Entry 6SKL (electron microscopy, 3.70 A resolution); this record covers chains 4 and I of the 18 polymer chains in the assembly.

[Chain 4]
Protein: DNA replication licensing factor MCM4
Source organism: Saccharomyces cerevisiae (strain ATCC 204508 / S288c)
Notes: EC 3.6.4.12
UniProt: P30665 (MCM4_YEAST); numbering as in UniProt (aligned over 1-933)
Chain sequence (933 residues; numbered 1 to 933; the number before each row is that of its first residue):
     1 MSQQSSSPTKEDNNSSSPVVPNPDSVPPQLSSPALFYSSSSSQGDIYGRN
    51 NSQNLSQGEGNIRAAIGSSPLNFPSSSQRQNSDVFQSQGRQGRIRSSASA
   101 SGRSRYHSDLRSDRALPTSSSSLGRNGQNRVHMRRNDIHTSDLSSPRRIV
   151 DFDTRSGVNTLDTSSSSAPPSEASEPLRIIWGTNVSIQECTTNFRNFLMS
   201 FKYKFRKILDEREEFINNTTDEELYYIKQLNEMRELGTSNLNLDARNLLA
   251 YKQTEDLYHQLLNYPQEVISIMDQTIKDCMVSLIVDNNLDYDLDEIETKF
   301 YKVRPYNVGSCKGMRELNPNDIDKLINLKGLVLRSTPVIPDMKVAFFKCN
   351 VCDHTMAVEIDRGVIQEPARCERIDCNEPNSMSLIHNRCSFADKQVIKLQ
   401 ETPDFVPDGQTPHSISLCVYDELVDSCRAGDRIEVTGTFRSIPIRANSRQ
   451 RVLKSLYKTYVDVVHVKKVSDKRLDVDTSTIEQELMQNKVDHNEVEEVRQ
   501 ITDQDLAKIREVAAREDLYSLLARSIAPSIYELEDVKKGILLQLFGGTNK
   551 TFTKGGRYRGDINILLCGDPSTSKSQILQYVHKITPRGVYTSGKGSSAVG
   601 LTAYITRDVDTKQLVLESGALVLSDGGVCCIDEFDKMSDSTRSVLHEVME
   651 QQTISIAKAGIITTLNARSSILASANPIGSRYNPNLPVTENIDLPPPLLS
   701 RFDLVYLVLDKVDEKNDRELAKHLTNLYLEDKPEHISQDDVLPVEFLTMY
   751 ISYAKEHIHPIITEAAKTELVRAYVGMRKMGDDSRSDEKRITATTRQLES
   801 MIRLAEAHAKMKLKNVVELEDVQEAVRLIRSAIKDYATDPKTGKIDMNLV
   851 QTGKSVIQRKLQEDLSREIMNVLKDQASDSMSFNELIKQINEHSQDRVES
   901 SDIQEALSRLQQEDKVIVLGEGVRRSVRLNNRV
Not modelled in the structure: 1-173, 470-504, 553-556, 608-614, 732-740, 781-791, 836-843, 921, 928-933
UniProt features mapped onto this chain:
  - motif: Ser700 to Asp703 (Arginine finger)
  - binding site (ATP): Gly568 to Ser575
  - modified residue (Phosphoserine): Ser52, Ser56, Ser69
  - mutagenesis: Lys574 (K574A: Loss of MCM2-7 complex helicase activity)
Metal / ion sites: Zn2+: Cys349, Cys352, Cys371, Cys376

[Chain I]
Molecule: DNA fork, leading-strand template
Sequence (85 nucleotides; numbered 1 to 85; the number before each row is that of its first residue):
     1 TAGAGTAGGAAGTGATGGTAAGTGATTAGAGAATTGGAGAGTGTGTTTTT
    51 TTTTTTTTTTTTTTTTTTTTTTTTTTTTTTTTTTT
Not modelled in the structure: 1-25, 63-85

[Interface between chain 4 and chain I]
Contacting residue pairs - 5 pairs, chain 4 then chain I:
  Asn447(4) - DT46(I)  sugar contact
  Asn447(4) - DT47(I)  hydrogen bond to the phosphate
  Arg449(4) - DG45(I)  phosphate contact
  Arg449(4) - DT46(I)  hydrogen bond to the sugar
  Ser640(4) - DT61(I)  hydrogen bond to the phosphate
Interface residues without a listed pair, chain 4 (5 interface residues in all): Gln450, Ser638
Interface residues without a listed pair, chain I (5 interface residues in all): DT62

[Summary]
The chain 4/chain I interface involves 5 residues from each chain; the contacts include 3 hydrogen bonds.
Polar contacts include Arg449(4)-DT46(I), Asn447(4)-DT47(I) and Ser640(4)-DT61(I). From UniProt: 8 ATP-binding
residues and one mutagenesis site on chain 4.
Chain 4 is DNA replication licensing factor MCM4 (Saccharomyces cerevisiae (strain ATCC 204508 / S288c)) and
chain I is DNA fork, leading-strand template; the structure, Cryo-EM structure of the CMG Fork Protection
Complex at a replication fork - Conformation 1, was determined by electron microscopy, deposited together with
6SKO.
